PDB entry 6UTW | X-ray diffraction, 3.85 A resolution | chains FFF and 222 of the 9 polymer chains in the assembly

== Chain FFF ==
Protein: RNA polymerase sigma factor RpoS
From: Escherichia coli (strain K12)
UniProtKB: P13445 (RPOS_ECOLI); numbering as in UniProt (aligned over 1-328)
Sequence (336 residues; each row starts with the number of its first residue):
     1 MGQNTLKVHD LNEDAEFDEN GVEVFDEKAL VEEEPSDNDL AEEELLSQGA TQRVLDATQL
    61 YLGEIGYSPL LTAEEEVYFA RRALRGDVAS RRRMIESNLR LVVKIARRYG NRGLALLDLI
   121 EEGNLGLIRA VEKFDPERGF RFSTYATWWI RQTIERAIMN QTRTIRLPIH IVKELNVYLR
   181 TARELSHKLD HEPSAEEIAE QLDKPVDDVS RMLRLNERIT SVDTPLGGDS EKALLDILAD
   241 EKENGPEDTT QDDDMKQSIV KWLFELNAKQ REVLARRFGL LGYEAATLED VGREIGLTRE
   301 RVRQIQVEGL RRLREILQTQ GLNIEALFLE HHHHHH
Unresolved in the structure: 1-52, 330-336
Construct notes: conflict Gly2 (Ser in P13445), Glu33 (Gln in P13445); expression tag (329-336)
Swiss-Prot annotation at these positions:
  - DNA-binding region: Leu288 to Val307 (H-T-H motif)
  - region: Asp56 to Ala89 (Sigma-70 factor domain-1)
  - motif: Asp118 to Glu121 (Interaction with polymerase core subunit RpoC)
  - mutagenesis: Lys173 (K173E: Eliminates RpoS proteolysis. Lack of interaction with RssB), Glu174 (E174T: 2-fold increase in RpoS half-life. Does not affect interaction with RssB), Val177 (V177K: 3-fold increase in RpoS half-life), Tyr178 (Y178L: Does not affect RpoS half-life)

== Chain 222 ==
Molecule: Synthetic DNA 50-MER (promoter template strand)
Sequence (50 nucleotides; numbered 3 to 52; the number before each row is that of its first residue):
     3 TCCGCGTCAG ACTCGTAGGA TTATAGCATA CGTGAGGTGG GATGTCAAGG
Unresolved in the structure: 38-52

== Chain FFF / chain 222 interface ==
Contacting residue pairs (37; chain FFF residue first):
  Arg112(FFF) with DT24(222), base contact; DA25(222), sugar contact; DT26(222), salt bridge to the phosphate
  Arg151(FFF) with DA27(222), hydrogen bond to the base
  Gln152(FFF) with DA27(222), base contact
  Glu155(FFF) with DT26(222), base contact; DA27(222), base contact
  Ile158(FFF) with DT26(222), hydrogen bond to the base
  Met159(FFF) with DT26(222), base contact
  Thr162(FFF) with DA25(222), hydrogen bond to the base; DT26(222), base contact
  Arg163(FFF) with DA25(222), base contact; DT26(222), hydrogen bond to the base
  Val172(FFF) with DT26(222), base contact
  Lys173(FFF) with DA27(222), salt bridge to the phosphate; DG28(222), hydrogen bond to the base; DC29(222), base contact
  Asn176(FFF) with DT26(222), base contact; DA27(222), hydrogen bond to the phosphate
  Val177(FFF) with DG28(222), phosphate contact
  Arg180(FFF) with DT26(222), salt bridge to the phosphate; DA27(222), salt bridge to the phosphate; DG28(222), salt bridge to the phosphate
  Arg183(FFF) with DA25(222), salt bridge to the phosphate; DT26(222), salt bridge to the phosphate
  Arg218(FFF) with DT24(222), hydrogen bond to the base; DA25(222), base contact
  Pro225(FFF) with DG21(222), base contact
  Leu226(FFF) with DA19(222), base contact; DG20(222), base contact; DG21(222), base contact
  Gly227(FFF) with DA19(222), base contact; DG20(222), hydrogen bond to the base
  Asp229(FFF) with DG17(222), base contact
  Glu231(FFF) with DG17(222), base contact; DT18(222), base contact
  Lys232(FFF) with DT18(222), base contact
Interface residues without a listed pair, chain FFF (25 interface residues in all): Trp148, Leu179, Thr224, Gly228
Interface residues without a listed pair, chain 222 (12 interface residues in all): DT23

== In short ==
25 residues of chain FFF and 12 residues of chain 222 are in contact; the contacts include 8 hydrogen bonds
and 7 salt bridges. Polar pairs include Arg151(FFF)-DA27(222), Ile158(FFF)-DT26(222) and
Thr162(FFF)-DA25(222). Curated annotation (UniProt) lists 4 mutagenesis sites on chain FFF.
Chain FFF is RNA polymerase sigma factor RpoS (Escherichia coli (strain K12)) and chain 222 is Synthetic DNA
50-MER (promoter template strand); the structure, E. coli sigma-S transcription initiation complex with a 4-nt
RNA ("Fresh" crystal), was determined by X-ray diffraction (same publication as 6UTV, 6UTX, 6UTY, 6UTZ, 6UU0,
6UU1 and 11 further entries).
